Entry 1RHJ (X-ray diffraction, 2.20 A resolution); this record covers chains A and D of the 4 polymer chains in the assembly.

Chain A:
Protein: Caspase-3
Organism: Homo sapiens
Notes: EC 3.4.22.-; fragment: P17 subunit
UniProtKB: P42574 (CASP3_HUMAN); the construct lacks a stretch of the UniProt sequence and is renumbered around it, so the offset changes along the chain: 145-156 = UniProt 29-40; 163-175 = UniProt 45-57; 176-222 = UniProt 61-107; 224-247 = UniProt 108-131; 1 more segments
Amino-acid sequence (147 residues; row label = number of the first residue in the row; note: 11 numbers in that range are skipped by the numbering (no residue carries them; nothing is unmodelled there); a row labelled like 175A-175C holds insertion residues (175A, then the next letters in order)):
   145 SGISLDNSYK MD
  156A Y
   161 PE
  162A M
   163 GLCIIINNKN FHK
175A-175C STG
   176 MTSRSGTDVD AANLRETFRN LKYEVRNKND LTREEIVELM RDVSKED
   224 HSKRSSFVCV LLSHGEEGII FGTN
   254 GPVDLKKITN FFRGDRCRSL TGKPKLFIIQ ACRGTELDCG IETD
Unresolved in the structure: 145-149, 296-297
Covalently attached groups: compound PZN linked to Cys285
Small-molecule neighbours: PZN (3-(2-{5-tert-butyl-3-[(4-methyl-furazan-3-ylmethyl)-amino]-2-oxo-2H-pyrazin-1-yl}-butyrylamino)-5-(hexyl-methyl-amino)-4-oxo-pentanoic acid anion): Arg179, Ser236, His237, Gly238, Glu239, Gln283, Ala284, Thr288
Curated features (UniProtKB/Swiss-Prot):
  - active site: His237, Cys285
  - modified residue: Cys285 (S-nitrosocysteine)

Chain D:
Protein: Caspase-3
Organism: Homo sapiens
Notes: EC 3.4.22.-; fragment: P12 subunit
UniProtKB: P42574 (CASP3_HUMAN); the construct has insertions or renumbered stretches relative to UniProt, so the offset changes along the chain: 810-879 = UniProt 176-245; 882-890 = UniProt 258-266; 892-902 = UniProt 267-277
Amino-acid sequence (110 residues; each row starts with the number of its first residue; note: 1 number in that range is skipped by the numbering (no residue carries it; nothing is unmodelled there); a row labelled like 881A-881I holds insertion residues (881A, then the next letters in order)):
   810 SGVDDDMACH KIPVEADFLY AYSTAPGYYS WRNSKDGSWF IQSLCAMLKQ YADKLEFMHI
   870 LTRVNRKVAT
  879A E
   880 FE
881A-881I SFSFDATFH
   882 AKKQIPCIV
   892 SMLTKELYFY HLEHHHHHH
Unresolved in the structure: 810-819, 902-910
Sequence notes: variant Glu824 (Asp190 in P42574); expression tag (903-910)
Small-molecule neighbours: PZN (3-(2-{5-tert-butyl-3-[(4-methyl-furazan-3-ylmethyl)-amino]-2-oxo-2H-pyrazin-1-yl}-butyrylamino)-5-(hexyl-methyl-amino)-4-oxo-pentanoic acid anion): Tyr838, Ser839, Trp840, Arg841, Asn842, Trp848, Ser881A, Phe881B, Ser881C, Phe881H
Curated features (UniProtKB/Swiss-Prot):
  - modified residue: Arg841 (Microbial infection: ADP-riboxanated arginine)

Interface between chain A and chain D:
Contacting residue pairs (11):
  Asn151(A) with Arg872(D); Arg875(D)
  Asp291(A) with Pro822(D); Val823(D), hydrogen bond (side chain-backbone); Glu824(D), hydrogen bond (side chain-backbone)
  Cys292(A) with Lys820(D), hydrogen bond (backbone-side chain)
  Gly293(A) with Ile821(D); Val823(D)
  Ile294(A) with Lys820(D); Ile821(D), hydrogen bond (backbone-backbone)
  Glu295(A) with Lys820(D), hydrogen bond (backbone-backbone)
Other interface residues (no listed pair), chain A (7 interface residues in all): Asp150

In short:
The chain A/chain D interface involves 7 residues from each chain; the contacts include 5 hydrogen bonds.
Polar contacts include Asp291(A)-Val823(D), Asp291(A)-Glu824(D) and Cys292(A)-Lys820(D). Bound to chain D:
compound PZN. Compound PZN is covalently linked to Cys285(A).
Here chain A is Caspase-3 and chain D is Caspase-3, both from Homo sapiens. Entry 1RHJ (Crystal structure of
the complex of caspase-3 with a pryazinone inhibitor) was determined by X-ray diffraction (same publication as
1RE1, 1RHK, 1RHM, 1RHQ, 1RHR and 1RHU).
